6P6K - chain A; structure by X-ray diffraction, 1.55 A resolution.

== Chain A ==
Molecule: Histone-lysine N-methyltransferase SMYD3
From: Homo sapiens
Notes: EC 2.1.1.43
UniProt: Q9H7B4 (SMYD3_HUMAN); numbering as in UniProt (aligned over 1-428)
Chain sequence (432 residues; row label = number of the first residue in the row; numbers below 1 keep their minus sign (Gly-3 is residue -3)):
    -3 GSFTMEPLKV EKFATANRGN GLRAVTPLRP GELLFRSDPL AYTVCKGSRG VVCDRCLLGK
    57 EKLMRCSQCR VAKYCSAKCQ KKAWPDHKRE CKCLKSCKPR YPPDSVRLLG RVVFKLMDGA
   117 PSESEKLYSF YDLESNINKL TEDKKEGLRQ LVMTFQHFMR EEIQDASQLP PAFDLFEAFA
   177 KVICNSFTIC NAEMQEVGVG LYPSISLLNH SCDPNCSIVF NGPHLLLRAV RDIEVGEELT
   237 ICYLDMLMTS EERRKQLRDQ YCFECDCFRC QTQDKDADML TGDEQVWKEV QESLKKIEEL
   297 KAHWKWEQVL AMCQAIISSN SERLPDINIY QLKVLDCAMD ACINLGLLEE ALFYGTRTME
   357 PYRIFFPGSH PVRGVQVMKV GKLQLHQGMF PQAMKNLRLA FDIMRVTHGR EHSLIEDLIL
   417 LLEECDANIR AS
Disordered / not traced: -3 to 2, 57, 94
Construct notes: expression tag (-3 to 0); conflict Asn13 (Lys in Q9H7B4)
Bound ions: Zn2+ site 1: Cys49, Cys52, Cys71, Cys75; Zn2+ site 2: Cys62, Cys65, His83, Cys87; Zn2+ site 3: Cys208, Cys261, Cys263, Cys266
Ligand contacts:
  - L0J (N-{1-[(2-aminoethyl)sulfonyl]piperidin-4-yl}-5-cyclopropyl-1,2-oxazole-3-carboxamide): Cys180, Asn181, Ser182, Phe183, Thr184, Cys186, Met190, Glu192, Ser202, Ile214, Val215, Phe216, Ile237, Cys238, Tyr239, Leu240, Asp241, Tyr257, His366, Pro367, Val368
  - S-adenosylmethionine (SAM): Asn13, Arg14, Gly15, Asn16, Tyr124, Glu130, Asn132, Cys180, Asn181, Ser202, Leu203, Leu204, Asn205, His206, Tyr239, Tyr257, Phe259

== In short ==
Chain A binds S-adenosylmethionine and compound L0J. Cys49, Cys52, Cys71 and Cys75 coordinate Zn2+ site 1. The
Zn2+ site 2 is built by Cys62, Cys65, His83 and Cys87.
Chain A is Histone-lysine N-methyltransferase SMYD3 (Homo sapiens); the structure, Co-crystal Structure of
human SMYD3 with Isoxazole Amides Inhibitors, was determined by X-ray diffraction together with 6P6G, 6P7Z and
6PAF from the same study.
